Entry 8J5U (X-ray diffraction, 1.98 A resolution); this record covers chains A and B.

== Chain A ==
Name: Uncharacterized protein Rv1280c
Source organism: Mycobacterium tuberculosis (strain ATCC 25618 / H37Rv)
Reference sequence: P9WGU5 (Y1280_MYCTU); residues 1-591 here = UniProt positions 1-591
Chain sequence (599 residues; numbered 1 to 599; the number before each row is that of its first residue):
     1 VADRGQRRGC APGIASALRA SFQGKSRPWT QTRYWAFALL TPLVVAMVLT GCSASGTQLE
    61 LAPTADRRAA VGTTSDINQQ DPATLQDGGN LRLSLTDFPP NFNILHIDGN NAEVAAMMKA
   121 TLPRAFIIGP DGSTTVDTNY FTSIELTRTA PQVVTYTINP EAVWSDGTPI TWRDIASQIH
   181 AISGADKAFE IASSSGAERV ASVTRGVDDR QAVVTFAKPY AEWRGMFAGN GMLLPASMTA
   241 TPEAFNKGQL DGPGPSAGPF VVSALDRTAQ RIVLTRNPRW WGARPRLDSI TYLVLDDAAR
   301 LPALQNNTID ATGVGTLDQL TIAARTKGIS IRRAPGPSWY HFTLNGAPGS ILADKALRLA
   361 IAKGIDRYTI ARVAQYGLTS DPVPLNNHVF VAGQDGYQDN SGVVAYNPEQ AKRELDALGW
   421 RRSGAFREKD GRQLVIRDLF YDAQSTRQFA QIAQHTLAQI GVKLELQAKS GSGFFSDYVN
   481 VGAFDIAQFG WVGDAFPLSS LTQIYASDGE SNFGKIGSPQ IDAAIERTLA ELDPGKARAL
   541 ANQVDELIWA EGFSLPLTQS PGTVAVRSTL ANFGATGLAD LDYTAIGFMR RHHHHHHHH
Disordered / not traced: 1-64, 599
Construct notes: conflict Val1 (Met in P9WGU5); expression tag (592-599)
UniProt features mapped onto this chain:
  - mutagenesis: Gly109 (G109S: More than 50% loss of glutathione or bradykinin binding activity), Asn110 (N110A: More than 50% loss of glutathione or bradykinin binding activity), Asn230 (N230G: More than 50% loss of glutathione or bradykinin binding activity), Trp491 (W491A: The ATPase activity of the OppABCD complex is significantly reduced. Cannot bind an endogenous nonapeptide), Asp494 (D494N: More than 50% loss of glutathione or bradykinin binding activity), Phe496 (F496D: More than 50% loss of glutathione or bradykinin binding activity)

== Chain B ==
Name: Endogenous oligopeptide
Source organism: Mycolicibacterium smegmatis MC2 155
Chain sequence (9 residues; each row starts with the number of its first residue):
     1 ASPFSPDPP

== Chain A / chain B interface ==
Pairs across the interface (40; chain A residue first):
  Asn110(A) - Ser2(B)  hydrogen bond (side chain-backbone)
  Asn110(A) - Pro3(B)
  Asn110(A) - Phe4(B)  hydrogen bond (backbone-backbone)
  Asn111(A) - Phe4(B)
  Ala112(A) - Pro3(B)
  Ala112(A) - Phe4(B)  hydrogen bond (backbone-backbone)
  Ser193(A) - Ser2(B)
  Asn230(A) - Pro3(B)
  Asp297(A) - Asp7(B)
  Ser338(A) - Pro9(B)
  Trp339(A) - Pro9(B)
  Tyr340(A) - Pro6(B)
  Tyr340(A) - Asp7(B)
  Tyr340(A) - Pro8(B)  hydrophobic
  Tyr441(A) - Pro6(B)  hydrophobic
  Ser445(A) - Pro8(B)
  Thr446(A) - Asp7(B)
  Thr446(A) - Pro8(B)
  Phe475(A) - Phe4(B)  hydrophobic
  Phe475(A) - Ser5(B)
  Phe475(A) - Pro6(B)
  Phe489(A) - Phe4(B)  hydrophobic
  Phe489(A) - Ser5(B)
  Gly490(A) - Phe4(B)
  Gly490(A) - Ser5(B)  hydrogen bond (backbone-backbone)
  Trp491(A) - Ala1(B)
  Trp491(A) - Ser2(B)
  Trp491(A) - Pro3(B)
  Trp491(A) - Phe4(B)  hydrophobic
  Val492(A) - Ala1(B)
  Val492(A) - Ser2(B)  hydrogen bond (backbone-backbone)
  Val492(A) - Pro3(B)  hydrogen bond (backbone-backbone)
  Val492(A) - Ser5(B)
  Gly493(A) - Ala1(B)
  Ser500(A) - Ala1(B)
  Gln503(A) - Ala1(B)
  Gln503(A) - Ser2(B)  hydrogen bond (side chain-backbone)
  Ile504(A) - Ala1(B)
  Ser560(A) - Pro9(B)  hydrogen bond (side chain-backbone)
  Pro561(A) - Pro9(B)
Interface residues without a listed pair, chain A (28 interface residues in all): Thr96, Ile107, Ala443, Phe449, Phe474

== In short ==
Chain A and chain B form an interface of 28 and 9 residues respectively; the contacts include 8 hydrogen
bonds. Polar pairs include Asn110(A)-Ser2(B), Gln503(A)-Ser2(B) and Ser560(A)-Pro9(B). UniProt lists 6
mutagenesis sites on chain A.
Chain A is Uncharacterized protein Rv1280c (Mycobacterium tuberculosis (strain ATCC 25618 / H37Rv)) and chain
B is Endogenous oligopeptide (Mycolicibacterium smegmatis MC2 155); the structure, Crystal structure of
Mycobacterium tuberculosis OppA complexed with an endogenous oligopeptide, was determined by X-ray
diffraction, deposited together with 8J5Q, 8J5R, 8J5S and 8J5T.
